PDB entry 2QPY | X-ray diffraction, 2.50 A resolution | chains A and B

[Chain A]
Protein: Androgen receptor
Organism: Mus musculus
Reference sequence: P19091 (ANDR_MOUSE); residues 669-919 here correspond to UniProt positions 649-899 (UniProt number = residue number - 20)
Sequence (251 residues; row label = number of the first residue in the row):
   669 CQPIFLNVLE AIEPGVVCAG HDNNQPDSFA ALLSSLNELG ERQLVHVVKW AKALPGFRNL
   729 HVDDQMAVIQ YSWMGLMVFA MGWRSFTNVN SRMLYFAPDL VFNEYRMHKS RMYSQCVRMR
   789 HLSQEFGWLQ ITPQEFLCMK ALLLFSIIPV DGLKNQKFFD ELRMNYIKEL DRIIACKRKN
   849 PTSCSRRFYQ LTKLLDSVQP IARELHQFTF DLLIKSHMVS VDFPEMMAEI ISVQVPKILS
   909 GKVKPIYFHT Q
Not modelled in the structure: 669-670, 919
Ligand contacts:
  - 4HY ([4-(4-hydroxy-3-iodo-phenoxy)-3,5-diiodo-phenyl]-acetic acid): Phe673, Pro723, Gly724, Asn727, Phe826, Glu829, Leu830, Asn833, Tyr834, Glu837, Arg840
  - 5-alpha-dihydrotestosterone (DHT): Leu701, Leu704, Asn705, Leu707, Gly708, Gln711, Trp741, Met742, Met745, Val746, Met749, Arg752, Phe764, Met780, Met787, Leu873, Phe876, Thr877, Leu880, Phe891
UniProt features mapped onto this chain:
  - binding site (17beta-hydroxy-5alpha-androstan-3-one): Asn705, Arg752, Thr877
  - site: Lys720 (Interaction with coactivator LXXL and FXXFY motifs), Glu897 (Interaction with coactivator FXXLF and FXXFY motifs)
  - modified residue: Tyr915 (Phosphotyrosine)
  - cross-link (Glycyl lysine isopeptide (Lys-Gly)): Lys845 (interchain with G-Cter in ubiquitin), Lys847 (interchain with G-Cter in ubiquitin)
What the authors report for this chain:
  - binding site for 4HY: Arg840
  - conformationally variable residues (helix shift, side-chain flip): Lys717, Lys720 to Val730, Met734, Lys825 to Lys847

[Chain B]
Protein: Coactivator peptide
Sequence (10 residues; numbered 922 to 931; the number before each row is that of its first residue):
   922 LLRYLLDKDD

[Interface between chain A and chain B]
Contacting residue pairs - 16 pairs, chain A then chain B:
  Val713(A) - Leu926(B)  hydrophobic
  Val716(A) - Leu923(B)  hydrophobic
  Val716(A) - Leu926(B)
  Val716(A) - Leu927(B)
  Lys720(A) - Leu926(B)
  Lys720(A) - Leu927(B)
  Val730(A) - Arg924(B)
  Asp731(A) - Arg924(B)  salt bridge
  Gln733(A) - Leu927(B)
  Met734(A) - Leu923(B)  hydrophobic
  Met734(A) - Arg924(B)
  Met734(A) - Leu927(B)  hydrophobic
  Gln738(A) - Leu923(B)
  Met894(A) - Leu922(B)
  Met894(A) - Leu923(B)  hydrophobic
  Met894(A) - Leu926(B)  hydrophobic
Also at the interface, not in a pair above, chain A (13 interface residues in all): Leu712, Lys717, Ile737, Glu897
Also at the interface, not in a pair above, chain B (6 interface residues in all): Lys929

[Overview]
13 residues of chain A face 6 of chain B across their interface; the contacts include 1 salt bridge. The
salt-bridged pair is Asp731(A)-Arg924(B). Ligands of chain A: 5-alpha-dihydrotestosterone and compound 4HY.
The paper reports a binding site for 4HY at Arg840(A); conformational variability at Lys717(A), Lys720(A) and
Met734(A) among others.
Here chain A is Androgen receptor (Mus musculus) and chain B is Coactivator peptide. Entry 2QPY (AR LBD with
small molecule) was determined by X-ray diffraction, deposited together with 2PKL.
